Entry 4Q2C (X-ray diffraction, 2.50 A resolution); this record covers chain A.

Chain A:
Molecule: CRISPR-associated helicase Cas3
Organism: Thermobaculum terrenum
UniProtKB: D1CGD0 (D1CGD0_THET1); residues 1-944 here = UniProt positions 1-944
Chain sequence (949 residues; numbered -4 to 944; the number before each row is that of its first residue; numbers below 1 keep their minus sign (Gly-4 is residue -4)):
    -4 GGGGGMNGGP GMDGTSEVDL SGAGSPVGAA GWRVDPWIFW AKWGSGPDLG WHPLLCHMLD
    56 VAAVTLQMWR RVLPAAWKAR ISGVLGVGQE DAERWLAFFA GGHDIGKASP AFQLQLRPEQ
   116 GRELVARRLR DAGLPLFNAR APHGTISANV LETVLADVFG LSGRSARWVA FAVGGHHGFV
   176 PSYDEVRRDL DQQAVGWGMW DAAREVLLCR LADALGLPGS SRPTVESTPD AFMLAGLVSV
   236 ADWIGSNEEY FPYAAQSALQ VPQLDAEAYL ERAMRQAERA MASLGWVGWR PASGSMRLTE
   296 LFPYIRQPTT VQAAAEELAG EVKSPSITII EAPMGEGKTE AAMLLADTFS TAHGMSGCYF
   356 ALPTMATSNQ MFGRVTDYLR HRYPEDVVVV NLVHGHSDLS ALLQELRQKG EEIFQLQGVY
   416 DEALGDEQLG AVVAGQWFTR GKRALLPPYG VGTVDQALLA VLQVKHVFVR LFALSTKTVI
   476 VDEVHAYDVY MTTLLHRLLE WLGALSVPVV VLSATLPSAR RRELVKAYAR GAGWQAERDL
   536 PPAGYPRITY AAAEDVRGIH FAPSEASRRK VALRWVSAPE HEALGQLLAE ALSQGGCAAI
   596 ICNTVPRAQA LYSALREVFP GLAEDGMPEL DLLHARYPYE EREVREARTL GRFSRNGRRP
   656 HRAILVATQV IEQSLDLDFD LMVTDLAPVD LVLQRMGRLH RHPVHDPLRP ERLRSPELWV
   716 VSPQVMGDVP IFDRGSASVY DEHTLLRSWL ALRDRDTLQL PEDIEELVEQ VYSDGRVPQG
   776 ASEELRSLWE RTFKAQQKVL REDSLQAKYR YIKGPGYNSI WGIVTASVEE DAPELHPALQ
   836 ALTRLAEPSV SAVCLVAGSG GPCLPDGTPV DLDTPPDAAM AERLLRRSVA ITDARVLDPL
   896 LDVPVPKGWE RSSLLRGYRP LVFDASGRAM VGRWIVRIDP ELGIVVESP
Disordered / not traced: -4 to 18
Modified / non-standard residues: Mse1, Mse7 (selenomethionine); Mse53, Mse63, Mse194, Mse228, Mse269, Mse276, Mse291, Mse329, Mse338, Mse350, Mse360, Mse366, Mse486, Mse622, Mse677, Mse691, Mse721, Mse875, Mse925 (selenomethionine; parent Met)
Construct notes: expression tag (-4 to 0)
Bound ions: Ni2+ site 1: His52, His98, Asp99, Asp237; Ni2+ site 2: Asp99, His138, His171, His172
Reported in the primary citation:
  - Ni2+ coordination: His52, His98, Asp99, His138, His171, His172, Asp237
  - conformationally variable residues (loop rearrangement): Ser669
  - catalytic residues: Asp237
  - mutagenesis - D237A: abolished catalytic activity on ssDNA
  - mutagenesis - D237A: decreased binding to ssDNA
  - mutagenesis - D477A: abolished catalytic activity (ssDNA-stimulated ATPase activity)
  - mutagenesis - D237A: unchanged catalytic activity (ATPase activity)

Overview:
His52, His98, Asp99 and Asp237 coordinate Ni2+ site 1. The Ni2+ site 2 is built by Asp99, His138, His171 and
His172. The paper reports the catalytic residue Asp237; D237A abolishes catalytic activity on ssDNA.
Chain A is CRISPR-associated helicase Cas3 (Thermobaculum terrenum); the structure, Crystal structure of
CRISPR-associated protein, was determined by X-ray diffraction (same publication as 4Q2D).
